PDB entry 6PW9 | electron microscopy, 4.03 A resolution (low resolution: residue-level contacts below are approximate; hydrogen-bond / salt-bridge calls are withheld) | chains A and B of the 4 polymer chains in the assembly

== Chain A ==
Molecule: N-alpha-acetyltransferase 50
From: Homo sapiens
Notes: EC 2.3.1.258, 2.3.1.-
UniProtKB: Q9GZZ1 (NAA50_HUMAN); residues 1-169 here = UniProt positions 1-169
Sequence (169 residues; row label = number of the first residue in the row):
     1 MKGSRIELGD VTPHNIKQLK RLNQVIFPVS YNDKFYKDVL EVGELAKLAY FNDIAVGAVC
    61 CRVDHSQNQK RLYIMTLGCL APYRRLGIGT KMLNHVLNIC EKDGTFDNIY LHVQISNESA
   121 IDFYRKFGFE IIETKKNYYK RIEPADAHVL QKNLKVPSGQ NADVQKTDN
Disordered / not traced: 156-169
Curated features (UniProtKB/Swiss-Prot):
  - active site: Tyr-73, His-112
  - binding site (substrate): Tyr-31, Met-75, Tyr-138 to Arg-141
  - binding site (CoA): Asn-117 to Lys-126
  - modified residue: Thr-12 (Phosphothreonine), Lys-34 (N6-acetyllysine), Lys-37 (N6-acetyllysine), Tyr-110 (Phosphotyrosine), Lys-140 (N6-acetyllysine)
  - mutagenesis: Glu-7 (E7A: Restores the acetylation activity of the NatA complex), Phe-27 (F27A: Abolishes N-alpha-acetyltransferase activity), Pro-28 (P28A: Strongly decreased N-alpha-acetyltransferase activity), Val-29 (V29A: Strongly decreased N-alpha-acetyltransferase activity), Tyr-31 (Y31A: Abolishes N-alpha-acetyltransferase activity), Lys-34 to Lys-37 (Decreased acetylation; when associated with A-140), Phe-35 (F35A: Abolishes N-alpha-acetyltransferase activity), Asp-53 (D53A: Restores the acetylation activity of the NatA complex), Tyr-73 (Y73A/F: Abolishes N-alpha-acetyltransferase activity), Met-75 (M75A: Reduces N-alpha-acetyltransferase activity), Arg-84 (R84A: Strongly decreased N-alpha-acetyltransferase activity), His-112 (H112A/F: Abolishes N-alpha-acetyltransferase activity), 5 further mutagenesis entries in UniProt
From the paper describing this entry:
  - mutagenesis - Y73F, Y138A, Y139A: abolished catalytic activity
  - mutagenesis - E7A, E7A/D53A, D53A: decreased catalytic activity (hNatA activity)

== Chain B ==
Molecule: N-alpha-acetyltransferase 15, NatA auxiliary subunit
From: Homo sapiens
UniProtKB: Q9BXJ9 (NAA15_HUMAN); residues 1-866 here = UniProt positions 1-866
Sequence (866 residues; each row starts with the number of its first residue):
     1 MPAVSLPPKE NALFKRILRC YEHKQYRNGL KFCKQILSNP KFAEHGETLA MKGLTLNCLG
    61 KKEEAYELVR RGLRNDLKSH VCWHVYGLLQ RSDKKYDEAI KCYRNALKWD KDNLQILRDL
   121 SLLQIQMRDL EGYRETRYQL LQLRPAQRAS WIGYAIAYHL LEDYEMAAKI LEEFRKTQQT
   181 SPDKVDYEYS ELLLYQNQVL REAGLYREAL EHLCTYEKQI CDKLAVEETK GELLLQLCRL
   241 EDAADVYRGL QERNPENWAY YKGLEKALKP ANMLERLKIY EEAWTKYPRG LVPRRLPLNF
   301 LSGEKFKECL DKFLRMNFSK GCPPVFNTLR SLYKDKEKVA IIEELVVGYE TSLKSCRLFN
   361 PNDDGKEEPP TTLLWVQYYL AQHYDKIGQP SIALEYINTA IESTPTLIEL FLVKAKIYKH
   421 AGNIKEAARW MDEAQALDTA DRFINSKCAK YMLKANLIKE AEEMCSKFTR EGTSAVENLN
   481 EMQCMWFQTE CAQAYKAMNK FGEALKKCHE IERHFIEITD DQFDFHTYCM RKITLRSYVD
   541 LLKLEDVLRQ HPFYFKAARI AIEIYLKLHD NPLTDENKEH EADTANMSDK ELKKLRNKQR
   601 RAQKKAQIEE EKKNAEKEKQ QRNQKKKKDD DDEEIGGPKE ELIPEKLAKV ETPLEEAIKF
   661 LTPLKNLVKN KIETHLFAFE IYFRKEKFLL MLQSVKRAFA IDSSHPWLHE CMIRLFNTAV
   721 CESKDLSDTV RTVLKQEMNR LFGATNPKNF NETFLKRNSD SLPHRLSAAK MVYYLDPSSQ
   781 KRAIELATTL DESLTNRNLQ TCMEVLEALY DGSLGDCKEA AEIYRANCHK LFPYALAFMP
   841 PGYEEDMKIT VNGDSSAEAE ELANEI
Disordered / not traced: 1-112, 574-637, 842-866
Small-molecule neighbours: inositol hexakisphosphate (IHP): Lys-416, Lys-419, His-420, Lys-447, Lys-450, Tyr-451, Lys-454, Trp-486, Phe-553, Lys-556
Curated features (UniProtKB/Swiss-Prot):
  - motif: Lys-612 to Asp-629 (Bipartite nuclear localization signal)
  - modified residue: Lys-262 (N6-acetyllysine), Ser-302 (Phosphoserine), Ser-537 (Phosphoserine), Ser-588 (Phosphoserine), Lys-735 (N6-acetyllysine), Lys-756 (N6-acetyllysine), Ser-855 (Phosphoserine), Ser-856 (Phosphoserine)
  - natural variant: Lys-52 to Ile-866 (deletion: In MRD50), Asp-112 (D112N: In MRD50; uncertain significance), Gly-290 to Ile-866 (deletion: In MRD50), Lys-450 (K450E: In MRD50; uncertain significance), Ala-475 (A475V: In MRD50; uncertain significance), Tyr-565 to Ile-866 (deletion: In MRD50), Lys-696 to Ile-866 (deletion: In MRD50), Arg-782 to Ile-866 (deletion: In MRD50), Arg-797 to Ile-866 (deletion: In MRD50)
  - mutagenesis: Thr-406 (T406Y: Reduces binding to NAA50, but increases binding to HYPK. Reduces catalytic activity of the NatA complex while retaining the interaction with NAA10), Leu-814 (L814P: Reduces binding to HYPK, increases binding to NAA50. Increases catalytic activity of the NatA complex while retaining the interaction with NAA10), Tyr-834 (Y834F/A: Reduces NatA complex stability and reduces catalytic activity)
From the paper describing this entry:
  - mutagenesis - T406Y: increased binding to Huntingtin-interacting protein K
  - mutagenesis - L814P: decreased binding to Huntingtin-interacting protein K
  - mutagenesis - L814P: increased binding to N-alpha-acetyltransferase 50 (chain A)
  - mutagenesis - L814P: increased catalytic activity
  - conformationally variable residues: Thr-371, Thr-406, Glu-433, Thr-439
  - mutagenesis - T406Y: decreased binding to N-alpha-acetyltransferase 50 (chain A)
  - mutagenesis - T406Y: decreased catalytic activity on hNatA substrate SESS24

== Chain A / chain B interface ==
Contacting residue pairs (16; chain A residue first):
  His-14(A) / Asp-438(B)
  His-14(A) / Thr-439(B)
  Lys-17(A) / Ala-436(B)
  Lys-17(A) / Leu-437(B)
  Gln-18(A) / Thr-406(B)
  Gln-18(A) / Leu-437(B)
  Arg-21(A) / Pro-405(B)
  Arg-21(A) / Glu-433(B)
  Phe-51(A) / Pro-369(B)
  Phe-51(A) / Thr-371(B)
  Asn-52(A) / Thr-371(B)
  Ile-54(A) / Leu-407(B)
  Ala-55(A) / Thr-406(B)
  Leu-80(A) / Ser-403(B)
  Tyr-83(A) / Pro-370(B)
  Tyr-83(A) / Leu-374(B)
Interface residues without a listed pair, chain A (14 interface residues in all): Asn-15, Val-25, Pro-82, Leu-86
Interface residues without a listed pair, chain B (14 interface residues in all): Phe-411
From the paper, about this interface:
  - pairs named by the authors: His-14(A)/Thr-439(B) (backbone contact), Gln-18(A)/Thr-406(B) (hydrogen bond), Arg-21(A)/Glu-433(B), Asn-52(A)/Thr-371(B) (hydrogen bond)

== Overview ==
Chain A and chain B each contribute 14 residues to their interface. The authors report a backbone contact
between His-14(A) and Thr-439(B); hydrogen bonds between Gln-18(A) and Thr-406(B) and Asn-52(A) and
Thr-371(B); a contact between Arg-21(A) and Glu-433(B). The paper reports that Y73F, Y138A and Y139A of chain
A abolish catalytic activity; conformational variability at Thr-371(B), Thr-406(B) and Glu-433(B) among
others; 8 substitutions were tested in all.
Here chain A is N-alpha-acetyltransferase 50 and chain B is N-alpha-acetyltransferase 15, NatA auxiliary
subunit, both from Homo sapiens. Entry 6PW9 (Cryo-EM structure of human NatE/HYPK complex) was determined by
electron microscopy, deposited together with 6PPL.
